PDB entry 4PVQ | X-ray diffraction, 2.13 A resolution | chains A and B

# Chain A (and B)
Protein: Isoaspartyl peptidase/L-asparaginase
From: Homo sapiens
Notes: EC 3.4.19.5, 3.5.1.1; chain B of this document is another copy of the same molecule, construct and numbering; everything in this record applies to it too
UniProt: Q7L266 (ASGL1_HUMAN); residue numbers follow UniProt; this construct covers 1-308
Amino-acid sequence (310 residues; numbered -1 to 308; the number before each row is that of its first residue; numbers below 1 keep their minus sign (Gly-1 is residue -1)):
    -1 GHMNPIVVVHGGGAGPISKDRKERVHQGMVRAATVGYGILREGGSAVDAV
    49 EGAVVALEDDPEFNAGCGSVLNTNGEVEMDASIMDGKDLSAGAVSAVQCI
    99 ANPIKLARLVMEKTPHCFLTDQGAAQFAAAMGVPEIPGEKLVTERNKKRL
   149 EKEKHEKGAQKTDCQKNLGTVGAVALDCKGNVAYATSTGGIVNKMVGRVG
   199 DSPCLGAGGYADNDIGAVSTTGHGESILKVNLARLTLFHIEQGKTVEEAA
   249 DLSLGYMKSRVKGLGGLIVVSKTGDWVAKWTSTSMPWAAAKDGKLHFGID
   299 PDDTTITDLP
Unresolved in the structure: -1, 151-165 (chain B: -1, 153-165)
Sequence notes: expression tag (-1 to 0)
Curated features (UniProtKB/Swiss-Prot):
  - active site: Thr168 (Nucleophile)
  - binding site (substrate): Arg196 to Asp199, Thr219 to Gly222
  - modified residue: Met1 (N-acetylmethionine)
  - natural variant: Gly178 (G178R: Found in a large family with early-onset recessive retinal degeneration)
  - mutagenesis: Thr168 (T168A/C: Abolishes activation by autocleavage. Abolishes enzyme activity; T168S: Strongly reduced enzyme activity)
Ion coordination: Na+: Leu55, Glu56, Asp58, Phe61, Ala63, Cys65
What the authors report for this chain:
  - catalytic residues: Asn62, Thr168, Thr219, Gly220 (proposed by the authors, not directly observed)
  - catalytic residues: Thr186 (by similarity / conservation)

# Chain A / chain B interface
Contacting residue pairs - 83 pairs, chain A then chain B:
  Met82(A) with Lys227(B)
  Gly84(A) with Arg258(B), hydrogen bond (backbone-side chain)
  Lys85(A) with Arg258(B), hydrogen bond (backbone-side chain)
  Asp86(A) with Val259(B)
  Leu87(A) with Lys227(B); Arg258(B)
  Ser88(A) with Lys227(B)
  Ala94(A) with Thr118(B)
  Thr112(A) with Met193(B)
  Pro113(A) with Glu223(B)
  His114(A) with Lys192(B); Met193(B), hydrogen bond (side chain-backbone); Arg196(B); Glu223(B), salt bridge
  Cys115(A) with Glu223(B); Lys227(B)
  Phe116(A) with Gly195(B); Arg196(B); Val197(B), hydrogen bond (backbone-backbone); Cys202(B), hydrophobic
  Leu117(A) with Gly195(B); Arg196(B)
  Thr118(A) with Ala94(B); Thr118(B), hydrogen bond; Gly195(B), hydrogen bond (backbone-backbone); Val197(B)
  Asp119(A) with Asp119(B); Gln120(B), hydrogen bond
  Gln120(A) with Asp119(B); Gln120(B)
  Gly121(A) with Val194(B); Gly195(B)
  Gln124(A) with Val194(B)
  Phe125(A) with Met193(B), hydrophobic
  Met193(A) with Thr112(B); His114(B), hydrogen bond (backbone-side chain); Leu117(B), hydrophobic; Phe125(B), hydrophobic
  Val194(A) with Leu117(B); Gly121(B); Gln124(B)
  Gly195(A) with Leu117(B); Thr118(B), hydrogen bond (backbone-backbone)
  Arg196(A) with His114(B); Phe116(B); Leu117(B)
  Val197(A) with Phe116(B), hydrogen bond (backbone-backbone); Thr118(B)
  Leu203(A) with Leu226(B); Asn229(B), hydrogen bond (backbone-side chain)
  Tyr208(A) with Lys227(B), hydrogen bond (side chain-backbone); Val228(B)
  Asp210(A) with Tyr254(B), hydrogen bond; Arg258(B), salt bridge
  Glu223(A) with Pro113(B); His114(B), salt bridge; Cys115(B)
  Leu226(A) with Leu203(B)
  Lys227(A) with Met82(B); Leu87(B); Cys115(B); Tyr208(B), hydrogen bond (backbone-side chain)
  Val228(A) with Leu87(B), hydrophobic; Tyr208(B)
  Asn229(A) with Leu203(B), hydrogen bond (side chain-backbone); Gly204(B); Tyr208(B); Asn229(B); Arg232(B)
  Arg232(A) with Phe236(B)
  Phe236(A) with Phe236(B), hydrophobic
  Glu239(A) with Phe236(B)
  Gln240(A) with Phe236(B); Gln240(B), hydrogen bond
  Tyr254(A) with Leu87(B); Asp210(B)
  Arg258(A) with Gly84(B), hydrogen bond (side chain-backbone); Lys85(B), hydrogen bond (side chain-backbone); Leu87(B); Asp210(B), salt bridge; Asp212(B), salt bridge
  Val259(A) with Asp86(B); Leu87(B), hydrophobic
Interface residues without a listed pair, chain A (47 interface residues in all): Ala89, Ser93, Lys192, Cys202, Gly204, Asn211, Asp212, Leu233
Interface residues without a listed pair, chain B (46 interface residues in all): Asn72, Ser93, Ala122, Asn211, Leu233

# In short
Chain A and chain B form an interface of 47 and 46 residues respectively, with 18 hydrogen bonds and 5 salt
bridges. Among the polar pairs are His114(A)-Glu223(B), Asp210(A)-Arg258(B) and Arg258(A)-Asp212(B). From the
paper: catalytic residues Asn62(A), Thr168(A) and Thr219(A) among others.
Chain A and chain B are both Isoaspartyl peptidase/L-asparaginase (Homo sapiens); the structure, Crystal
structure of sulfate-bound human l-asparaginase protein, was determined by X-ray diffraction (same publication
as 4PVP, 4PVR and 4PVS).
